3LWW - chains A and B; structure by X-ray diffraction, 3.15 A resolution.

[Chain A]
Molecule: Importin subunit beta-1
Source organism: Homo sapiens
Reference sequence: Q14974 (IMB1_HUMAN); residues 1-876 here = UniProt positions 1-876
Sequence (876 residues; numbered 1 to 876; the number before each row is that of its first residue):
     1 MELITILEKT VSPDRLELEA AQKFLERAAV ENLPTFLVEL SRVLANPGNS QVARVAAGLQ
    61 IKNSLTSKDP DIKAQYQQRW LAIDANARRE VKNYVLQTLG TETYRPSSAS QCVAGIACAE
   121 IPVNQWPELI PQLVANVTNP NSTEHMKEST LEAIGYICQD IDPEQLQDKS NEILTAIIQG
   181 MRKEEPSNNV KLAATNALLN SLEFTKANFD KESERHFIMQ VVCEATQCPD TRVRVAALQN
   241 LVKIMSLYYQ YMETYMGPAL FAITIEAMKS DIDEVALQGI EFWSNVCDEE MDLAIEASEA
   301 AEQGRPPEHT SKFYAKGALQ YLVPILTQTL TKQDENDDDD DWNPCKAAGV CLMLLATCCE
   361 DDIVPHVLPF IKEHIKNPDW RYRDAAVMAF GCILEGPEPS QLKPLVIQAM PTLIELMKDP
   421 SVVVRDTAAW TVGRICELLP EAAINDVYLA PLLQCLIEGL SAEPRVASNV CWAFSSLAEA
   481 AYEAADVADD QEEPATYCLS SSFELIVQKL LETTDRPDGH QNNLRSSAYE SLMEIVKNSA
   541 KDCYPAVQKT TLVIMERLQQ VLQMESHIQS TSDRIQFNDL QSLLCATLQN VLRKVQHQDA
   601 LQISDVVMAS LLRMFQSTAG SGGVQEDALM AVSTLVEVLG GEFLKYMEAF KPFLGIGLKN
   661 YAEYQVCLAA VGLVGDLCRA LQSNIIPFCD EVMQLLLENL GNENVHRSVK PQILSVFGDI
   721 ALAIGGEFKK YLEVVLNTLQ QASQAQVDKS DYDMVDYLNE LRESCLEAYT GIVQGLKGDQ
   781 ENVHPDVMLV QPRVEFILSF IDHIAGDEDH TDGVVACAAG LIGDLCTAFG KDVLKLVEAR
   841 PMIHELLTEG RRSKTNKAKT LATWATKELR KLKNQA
Not modelled in the structure: 874-876

[Chain B]
Molecule: Snurportin-1
Notes: fragment: Snurportin1 N-terminal domain (25-64)
Reference sequence: O95149 (SPN1_HUMAN); numbering as in UniProt (aligned over 25-64)
Sequence (40 residues; numbered 25 to 64; the number before each row is that of its first residue):
    25 HPRLSQYKSK YSSLEQSERR RRLLELQKSK RLDYVNHARR
Not modelled in the structure: 25
UniProt features mapped onto this chain:
  - natural variant: Arg55 (R55Q: In LGMDR29; uncertain significance)
  - mutagenesis: Arg27 (R27A: Abolishes interaction with KPNB1 and m3G-cap U1 snRNP import receptor activity)
From the paper describing this entry:
  - conformationally variable residues (order/disorder transition): His25 to Leu38

[How chain A and chain B interact]
Pairs across the interface (57; chain A residue first):
  Glu281(A) - Arg27(B)  salt bridge
  Ser284(A) - Arg27(B)  hydrogen bond
  Asn285(A) - Arg27(B)
  Asp288(A) - Arg27(B)  salt bridge
  Asp341(A) - Leu28(B)
  Trp342(A) - Pro26(B)
  Trp342(A) - Arg27(B)
  Trp342(A) - Leu28(B)  hydrophobic
  Lys346(A) - Tyr31(B)
  Val350(A) - Arg27(B)
  Val350(A) - Gln30(B)
  Val350(A) - Tyr31(B)  hydrophobic
  Met353(A) - Gln30(B)
  Met353(A) - Ser33(B)
  Leu354(A) - Arg27(B)
  Met388(A) - Tyr31(B)  hydrophobic
  Met388(A) - Lys32(B)
  Thr427(A) - Lys32(B)  hydrogen bond
  Trp430(A) - Lys32(B)
  Ser468(A) - Lys34(B)  hydrogen bond
  Asn469(A) - Lys34(B)  hydrogen bond
  Trp472(A) - Lys34(B)
  Trp472(A) - Tyr35(B)
  Glu530(A) - Ser36(B)
  Glu530(A) - Ser37(B)
  Glu530(A) - Leu38(B)
  Lys537(A) - Arg46(B)
  Ser582(A) - Arg43(B)
  Leu583(A) - Leu38(B)  hydrophobic
  Arg593(A) - Leu47(B)
  Arg593(A) - Leu50(B)
  Asp627(A) - Arg43(B)  salt bridge
  Met630(A) - Arg43(B)
  Met630(A) - Arg44(B)
  Glu637(A) - Leu50(B)
  Leu668(A) - Arg44(B)
  Leu668(A) - Leu48(B)  hydrophobic
  Gly672(A) - Gln51(B)  hydrogen bond (backbone-side chain)
  Asp676(A) - Gln51(B)  hydrogen bond
  Arg679(A) - Gln51(B)
  Arg679(A) - Lys54(B)
  Arg679(A) - Arg55(B)
  Gln682(A) - Tyr58(B)  hydrogen bond
  Gln712(A) - Leu48(B)
  Ser715(A) - Arg55(B)  hydrogen bond (backbone-side chain)
  Asp719(A) - Arg55(B)  salt bridge
  Leu722(A) - Tyr58(B)  hydrophobic
  Glu763(A) - Lys52(B)  salt bridge
  Glu767(A) - Lys52(B)  salt bridge
  Glu767(A) - Arg55(B)  salt bridge
  Thr770(A) - Arg63(B)
  Gln774(A) - Arg63(B)
  Gly820(A) - Arg63(B)  hydrogen bond (backbone-side chain)
  Asp824(A) - Arg63(B)  salt bridge
  Thr860(A) - Arg64(B)
  Leu861(A) - Arg64(B)
  Trp864(A) - Arg64(B)
Other interface residues (no listed pair), chain A (56 interface residues in all): Asp339, Asp340, Asp426, Arg434, Glu479, Asn523, Ala586, Glu626, Ser633, Gln665, Leu673, Cys678, Asp779, Leu821
Other interface residues (no listed pair), chain B (28 interface residues in all): Val59, Asn60, Ala62

[Summary]
Chain A and chain B form an interface of 56 and 28 residues respectively; the contacts include 9 hydrogen
bonds and 8 salt bridges. Among the polar pairs are Glu281(A)-Arg27(B), Asp288(A)-Arg27(B) and
Asp627(A)-Arg43(B). Curated annotation (UniProt) lists one mutagenesis site on chain B. From the paper:
conformational variability at His25(B).
Here chain A is Importin subunit beta-1 (Homo sapiens) and chain B is Snurportin-1. Entry 3LWW (Structure of
an open and closed conformation of Human Importin Beta bound to the Snurportin1 IBB-domain ...) was determined
by X-ray diffraction.
